Entry 8RGH (electron microscopy, 3.90 A resolution); this record covers chains G and H of the 6 polymer chains in the assembly.

[Chain G (and H)]
Protein: Dynein light chain roadblock-type 1
Organism: Homo sapiens
Notes: chain H of this document is another copy of the same molecule, construct and numbering; everything in this record applies to it too
Reference sequence: Q9NP97 (DLRB1_HUMAN); residue numbers follow UniProt; this construct covers 1-96
Chain sequence (96 residues; row label = number of the first residue in the row):
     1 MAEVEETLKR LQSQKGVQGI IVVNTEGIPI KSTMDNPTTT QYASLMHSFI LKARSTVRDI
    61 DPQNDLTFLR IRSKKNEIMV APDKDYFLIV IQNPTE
Unresolved in the structure: 1-2, 96
Curated features (UniProtKB/Swiss-Prot):
  - modified residue: Ala-2 (N-acetylalanine)

[Interface between chain G and chain H]
Pairs across the interface - 17 pairs, chain G then chain H:
  Asp-65(G) with Ser-73(H); Lys-74(H), hydrogen bond (backbone-backbone)
  Leu-66(G) with Arg-72(H)
  Thr-67(G) with Arg-72(H), hydrogen bond (backbone-backbone); Ser-73(H)
  Phe-68(G) with Arg-70(H); Ile-71(H); Arg-72(H), hydrogen bond (backbone-backbone)
  Leu-69(G) with Arg-70(H)
  Arg-70(G) with Leu-69(H); Arg-70(H), hydrogen bond (backbone-backbone)
  Ile-71(G) with Phe-68(H)
  Arg-72(G) with Leu-66(H); Thr-67(H), hydrogen bond (backbone-backbone); Phe-68(H), hydrogen bond (backbone-backbone)
  Ser-73(G) with Asp-65(H)
  Lys-74(G) with Asp-65(H), hydrogen bond (backbone-backbone)
Also at the interface, not in a pair above, chain G (11 interface residues in all): Thr-56
Also at the interface, not in a pair above, chain H (11 interface residues in all): Phe-49

[Overview]
Chain G and chain H each contribute 11 residues to their interface, with 7 hydrogen bonds. Main-chain hydrogen
bonds include Asp-65(G)/Lys-74(H), Thr-67(G)/Arg-72(H) and Phe-68(G)/Arg-72(H).
Chain G and chain H are both Dynein light chain roadblock-type 1 (Homo sapiens); the structure, Structure of
dynein-2 intermediate chain DYNC2I1 (WDR60) in complex with the dynein-2 heavy chain DYNC2H1, was determined
by electron microscopy (same publication as 8RGG and 8RGI).
